Entry 2OA0 (X-ray diffraction, 3.40 A resolution); this record covers chain A.

Chain A:
Protein: Sarcoplasmic/endoplasmic reticulum calcium ATPase 1
Source organism: Oryctolagus cuniculus
Notes: EC 3.6.3.8
UniProt: P04191 (AT2A1_RABIT); numbering as in UniProt (aligned over 1-993)
Chain sequence (994 residues; numbered 1 to 994; the number before each row is that of its first residue):
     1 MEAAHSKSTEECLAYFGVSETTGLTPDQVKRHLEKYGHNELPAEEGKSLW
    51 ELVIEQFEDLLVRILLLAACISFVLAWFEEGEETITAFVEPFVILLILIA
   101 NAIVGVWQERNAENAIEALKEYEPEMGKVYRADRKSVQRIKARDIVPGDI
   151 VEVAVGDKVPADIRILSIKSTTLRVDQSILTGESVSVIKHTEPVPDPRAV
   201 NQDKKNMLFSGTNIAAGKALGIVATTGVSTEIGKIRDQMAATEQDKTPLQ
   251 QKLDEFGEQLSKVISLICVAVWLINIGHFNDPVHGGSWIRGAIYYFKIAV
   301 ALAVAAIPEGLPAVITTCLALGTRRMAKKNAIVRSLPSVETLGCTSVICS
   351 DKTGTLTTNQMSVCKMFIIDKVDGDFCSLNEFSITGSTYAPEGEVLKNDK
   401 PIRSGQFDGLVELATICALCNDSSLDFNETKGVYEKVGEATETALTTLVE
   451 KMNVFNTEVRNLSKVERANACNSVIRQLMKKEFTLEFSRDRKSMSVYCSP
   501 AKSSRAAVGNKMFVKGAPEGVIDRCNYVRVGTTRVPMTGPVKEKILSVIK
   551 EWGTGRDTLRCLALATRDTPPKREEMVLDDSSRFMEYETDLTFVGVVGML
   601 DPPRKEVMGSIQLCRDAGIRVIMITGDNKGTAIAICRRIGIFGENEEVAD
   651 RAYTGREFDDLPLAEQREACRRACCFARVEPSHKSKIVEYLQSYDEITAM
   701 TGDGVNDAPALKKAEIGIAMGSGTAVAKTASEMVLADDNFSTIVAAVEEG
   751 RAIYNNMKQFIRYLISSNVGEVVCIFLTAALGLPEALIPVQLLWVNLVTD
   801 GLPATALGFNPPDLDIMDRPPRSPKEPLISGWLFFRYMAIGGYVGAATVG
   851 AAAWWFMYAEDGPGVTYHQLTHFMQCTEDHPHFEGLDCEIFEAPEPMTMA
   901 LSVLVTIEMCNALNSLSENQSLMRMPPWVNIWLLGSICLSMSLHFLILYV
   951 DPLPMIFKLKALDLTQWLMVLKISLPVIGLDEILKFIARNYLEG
Unresolved in the structure: 276-283, 883-888
Differences from the reference sequence: variant G994
Small-molecule neighbours:
  - ADP (adenosine-5'-diphosphate): T353, R489, K492, R560, T625, G626, D627, R678, V679, E680
  - CZA ((6ar,11as,11br)-10-acetyl-9-hydroxy-7,7-dimethyl-2,6,6a,7,11a,11b-hexahydro-11H-pyrrolo[1',2':2,3]isoindolo[4,5,6-cd]indol-11-one): Q56, F57, D59, L61, V62, L65, L98, N101, A102, L253, F256, I307, P308, E309, L311, P312
Curated features (UniProtKB/Swiss-Prot):
  - region (Interaction with PLN): I788 to G808, W932 to L943
  - active site: D351 (4-aspartylphosphate intermediate)
  - binding site (Ca(2+)): V304, A305, I307, E309, N768, E771, N796, T799, D800, E908
  - binding site (Mg(2+)): D351, T353, D703
  - binding site (ATP): T353, E442, R489, K515, R560, T625, G626, D627, R678, K684, N706
  - modified residue: T441 (Phosphothreonine), T569 (Phosphothreonine), S581 (Phosphoserine)
  - mutagenesis: E309 (E309A: Interferes with conformation changes that are essential for ATP-dependent Ca(2+) transport; E309Q: No loss of calcium binding ...), P789 (P789L: Almost complete loss of Ca(2+) transport activity because of reduced Ca(2+) affinity), C876 (C876A: Loss of ATP-dependent Ca(2+)transport), C888 (C888A: Loss of ATP-dependent Ca(2+)transport)

Overview:
Chain A binds compound CZA and ADP. Curated annotation (UniProt) lists active-site residue D351, 10
Ca2+-binding residues, 3 Mg2+-binding residues and 11 ATP-binding residues.
Chain A is Sarcoplasmic/endoplasmic reticulum calcium ATPase 1 (Oryctolagus cuniculus); the structure, Crystal
structure of Calcium ATPase with bound ADP and cyclopiazonic acid, was determined by X-ray diffraction (same
publication as 2O9J).
